PDB entry 5BUD | X-ray diffraction, 1.99 A resolution | chains A and D

# Chain A
Protein: Decapping nuclease RAI1
From: Candida albicans (strain SC5314 / ATCC MYA-2876)
Notes: EC 3.6.1.-
UniProtKB: Q5AAT0 (DXO_CANAL); residue numbers follow UniProt; this construct covers 1-391
Amino-acid sequence (392 residues; numbered 0 to 391; the number before each row is that of its first residue; numbering starts at 0):
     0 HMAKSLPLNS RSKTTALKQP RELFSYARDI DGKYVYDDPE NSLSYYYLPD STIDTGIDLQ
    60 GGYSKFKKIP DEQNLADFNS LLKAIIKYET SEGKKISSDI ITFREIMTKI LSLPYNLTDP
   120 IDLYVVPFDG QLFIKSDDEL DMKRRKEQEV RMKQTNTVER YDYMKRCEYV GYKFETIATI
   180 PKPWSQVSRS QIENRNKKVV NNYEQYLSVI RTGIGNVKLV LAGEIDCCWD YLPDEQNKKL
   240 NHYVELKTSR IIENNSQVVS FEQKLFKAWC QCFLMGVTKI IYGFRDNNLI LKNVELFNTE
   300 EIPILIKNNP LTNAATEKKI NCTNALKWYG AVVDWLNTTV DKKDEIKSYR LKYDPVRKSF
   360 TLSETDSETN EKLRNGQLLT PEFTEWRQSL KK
Not modelled in the structure: 391
Sequence notes: expression tag (0)
Bound ions: Mn2+ site 1 near Glu174 (its only coordinating residue here); Mn2+ site 2: Glu223, Asp225 (shared with U2(D) of chain D); Mn2+ site 3: Asp225, Glu244, Leu245 (shared with U2(D) of chain D)
Curated features (UniProtKB/Swiss-Prot):
  - binding site (a divalent metal cation): Glu174, Asp225, Glu244, Leu245
  - binding site (substrate): Glu223, Lys246, Gln270
What the authors report for this chain:
  - Mn2+ coordination: Glu174, Glu223, Asp225, Glu244
  - binding site for the 5-nt RNA strand (chain D): Arg159, Tyr171, Thr247, Lys263, Gln270, Arg284
  - conformationally variable residues (side-chain flip): Glu104
  - mutagenesis - E104G: increased catalytic activity on methylated capped substrate
  - mutagenesis - E104K: increased catalytic activity on methylated capped RNA
  - mutagenesis - E104K: unchanged catalytic activity on unmethylated capped RNA
  - mutagenesis - E104G: increased catalytic activity on 5' triphosphate RNA
  - mutagenesis - E104G: increased catalytic activity on RNA with a 5' hydroxyl group
  - mutagenesis - E104G: increased catalytic activity (5'-3' exonuclease activity)

# Chain D
Molecule: 5-nt RNA strand
Sequence (5 nucleotides; each row starts with the number of its first residue):
     2 UUUUU
Not modelled in the structure: 6
Bound ions: Mn2+ site 1: U2 (shared with Glu223(A), Asp225(A) of chain A)

# Interface between chain A and chain D
Contacting residue pairs (25):
  Arg159(A) - U4(D)  hydrogen bond to the phosphate
  Arg159(A) - U5(D)  salt bridge to the phosphate
  Tyr162(A) - U5(D)  phosphate contact
  Met163(A) - U4(D)  base contact
  Cys166(A) - U3(D)  sugar contact
  Cys166(A) - U4(D)  sugar contact
  Glu167(A) - U2(D)  hydrogen bond to the sugar
  Glu167(A) - U3(D)  sugar contact
  Gly170(A) - U2(D)  sugar contact
  Gly170(A) - U3(D)  phosphate contact
  Tyr171(A) - U2(D)  hydrogen bond to the sugar
  Glu174(A) - U2(D)  sugar contact
  Asp225(A) - U2(D)  phosphate contact
  Glu244(A) - U2(D)  phosphate contact
  Leu245(A) - U2(D)  phosphate contact
  Lys246(A) - U2(D)  salt bridge to the phosphate
  Lys246(A) - U3(D)  phosphate contact
  Thr247(A) - U3(D)  hydrogen bond to the phosphate
  Arg249(A) - U5(D)  hydrogen bond to the phosphate
  Gln256(A) - U5(D)  hydrogen bond to the phosphate
  Ser259(A) - U5(D)  hydrogen bond to the base
  Lys263(A) - U4(D)  salt bridge to the phosphate
  Gln270(A) - U2(D)  hydrogen bond to the phosphate
  Arg284(A) - U4(D)  salt bridge to the phosphate
  Arg284(A) - U5(D)  salt bridge to the phosphate
Other interface residues (no listed pair), chain A (22 interface residues in all): Glu223, Ser248, Ser255

# Overview
22 residues of chain A face 4 of chain D across their interface; the contacts include 8 hydrogen bonds and 5
salt bridges. Among the polar pairs are Ser259(A)-U5(D), Glu167(A)-U2(D) and Tyr171(A)-U2(D). The paper
reports a binding site for the 5-nt RNA strand (chain D) at Arg159(A), Tyr171(A) and Thr247(A) among others;
E104G of chain A increases catalytic activity on methylated capped substrate.
Chain A is Decapping nuclease RAI1 (Candida albicans (strain SC5314 / ATCC MYA-2876)) and chain D is a 5-nt
RNA strand; the structure, Crystal structure of Candida albicans Rai1 in complex with pU5-Mn2+, was determined
by X-ray diffraction, deposited together with 5BTB, 5BTH and 5BTO.
